PDB entry 7XP3 | X-ray diffraction, 3.25 A resolution | chains A and B of the 4 polymer chains in the assembly

[Chain A (and B)]
Molecule: NAC domain-containing protein 92
From: Arabidopsis thaliana
Notes: chain B of this document is another copy of the same molecule, construct and numbering; everything in this record applies to it too
UniProtKB: Q9FKA0 (NAC92_ARATH); residues 12-170 here = UniProt positions 12-170
Chain sequence (159 residues; row label = number of the first residue in the row):
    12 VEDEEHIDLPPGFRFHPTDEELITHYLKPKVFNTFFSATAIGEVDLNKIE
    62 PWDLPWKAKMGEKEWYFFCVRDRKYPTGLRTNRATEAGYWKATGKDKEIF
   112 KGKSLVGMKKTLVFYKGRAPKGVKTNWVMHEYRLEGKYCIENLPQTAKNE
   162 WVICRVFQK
Unresolved in the structure: 12-17 (chain B: 12-18, 48-49, 68-69)
UniProt features mapped onto this chain:
  - DNA-binding region: Val117

[Chain A / chain B interface]
Pairs across the interface (29):
  Leu20(A) with Leu20(B), hydrophobic
  Pro22(A) with Phe26(B); Tyr37(B), hydrogen bond (backbone-side chain)
  Gly23(A) with Phe26(B); His27(B), hydrogen bond (backbone-backbone); Pro28(B); Glu32(B)
  Phe24(A) with Leu20(B), hydrophobic; Arg25(B); Phe26(B), hydrophobic; Met71(B), hydrophobic
  Arg25(A) with Phe24(B); Arg25(B), hydrogen bond (backbone-backbone); His27(B), hydrogen bond (side chain-backbone); Thr29(B)
  Phe26(A) with Pro22(B); Gly23(B); Phe24(B), hydrophobic
  His27(A) with Gly23(B), hydrogen bond (backbone-backbone); Arg25(B), hydrogen bond (backbone-side chain); His27(B)
  Pro28(A) with Gly23(B); Arg25(B)
  Thr29(A) with Arg25(B)
  Glu32(A) with Gly23(B); Arg25(B), salt bridge
  His36(A) with Pro22(B)
  Tyr37(A) with Pro22(B), hydrogen bond (side chain-backbone)
  Ala51(A) with Phe24(B), hydrophobic
Other interface residues (no listed pair), chain A (15 interface residues in all): Ile18, Pro21
Other interface residues (no listed pair), chain B (15 interface residues in all): Asp19, Pro21, His36

[Summary]
The chain A/chain B interface involves 15 residues from each chain, with 7 hydrogen bonds and 1 salt bridge.
Among the polar pairs are Glu32(A)-Arg25(B), Pro22(A)-Tyr37(B) and Arg25(A)-His27(B). From UniProt: a
DNA-binding region on chain A.
Chain A and chain B are both NAC domain-containing protein 92 (Arabidopsis thaliana); the structure, DNA
complex form of ORESARA1(ANAC092) NAC Domain, was determined by X-ray diffraction (same publication as 7XLJ).
